Entry 1N7S (X-ray diffraction, 1.45 A resolution); this record covers chains B and D of the 4 polymer chains in the assembly.

[Chain B]
Molecule: Syntaxin 1A
Source organism: Rattus norvegicus
Notes: fragment: SXc
UniProtKB: P32851 (STX1A_RAT); numbering as in UniProt (aligned over 191-256)
Sequence (68 residues; row label = number of the first residue in the row):
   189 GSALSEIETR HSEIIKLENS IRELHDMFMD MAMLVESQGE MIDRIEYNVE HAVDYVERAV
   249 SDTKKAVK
Differences from the reference sequence: cloning artifact (189-190)
Ion coordination: Ca2+: Lys256 (shared with 1 residue of chain A; 1 residue of chain C)
Swiss-Prot annotation at these positions:
  - site: Lys253, Ala254 (Microbial infection: Cleavage)
  - cross-link (Glycyl lysine isopeptide (Lys-Gly)): Lys252 (interchain with G-Cter in SUMO), Lys253 (interchain with G-Cter in SUMO), Lys256 (interchain with G-Cter in SUMO)
Reported in the primary citation:
  - Ca2+ coordination: Lys256

[Chain D]
Molecule: Snap-25A
Source organism: Rattus norvegicus
Notes: fragment: SN2c
UniProtKB: P60881 (SNP25_RAT); residues 141-204 here = UniProt positions 141-204
Sequence (66 residues; row label = number of the first residue in the row):
   139 GSARENEMDE NLEQVSGIIG NLRHMALDMG NEIDTQNRQI DRIMEKADSN KTRIDEANQR
   199 ATKMLG
Differences from the reference sequence: cloning artifact (139-140)
Swiss-Prot annotation at these positions:
  - site ((Microbial infection) Cleavage): Arg180, Ile181, Gln197, Arg198
  - modified residue (Phosphoserine): Ser154, Ser187
Reported in the primary citation:
  - contacts within the chain: Glu170-Gln174

[How chain B and chain D interact]
Contacting residue pairs - 9 pairs, chain B then chain D:
  Arg198(B) - Met146(D)
  Arg198(B) - Leu150(D)
  Ile202(B) - Met146(D)  hydrophobic
  Leu205(B) - Leu150(D)  hydrophobic
  Ile209(B) - Val153(D)  hydrophobic
  Leu212(B) - Leu160(D)  hydrophobic
  Phe216(B) - Leu160(D)
  Phe216(B) - Met167(D)  hydrophobic
  Met219(B) - Met167(D)  hydrophobic
Also at the interface, not in a pair above, chain B (8 interface residues in all): Val244
Also at the interface, not in a pair above, chain D (10 interface residues in all): Ile157, Met163, Ala164, Ile171, Ile192

[Overview]
8 residues of chain B face 10 of chain D across their interface. From the paper: Ca2+ coordination by
Lys256(B); contacts within the chain involving Glu170(D) and Gln174(D).
Chain B is Syntaxin 1A and chain D is Snap-25A, both from Rattus norvegicus; the structure, High Resolution
Structure of a Truncated Neuronal SNARE Complex, was determined by X-ray diffraction.
